3CFF - chains R and G of the 8 polymer chains in the assembly; structure by X-ray diffraction, 1.80 A resolution.

[Chain R]
Name: GFP-like photoswitchable fluorescent protein
Source organism: Anemonia sulcata
Sequence (62 residues; row label = number of the first residue in the row):
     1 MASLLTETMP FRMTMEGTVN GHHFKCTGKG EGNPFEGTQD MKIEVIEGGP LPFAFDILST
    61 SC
Not modelled in the structure: 1-4

[Chain G]
Name: GFP-like photoswitchable fluorescent protein
Source organism: Anemonia sulcata
Sequence (167 residues; numbered 65 to 231; the number before each row is that of its first residue):
    65 MSKTFIKYVS GIPDYFKQSF PEGFTWERTT TYEDGGFLTA HQDTSLDGDC LVYKVKILGN
   125 NFPADGPVMQ NKAGGWEPGC EILYEVDGVL CGQSLMALKC PGGRHLNCRL HTTYRSKKPA
   185 SALKMPEFHF EDHRIEVKEV QKGKHYEQYE AAVARYCDAA PSKLGHH
Sequence notes: engineered mutation Gly143 (Ser in 3CFF)
Modified positions: Met65 ({(4Z)-4-(4-hydroxybenzylidene)-2-[3-(methylthio)propanimidoyl]-5-oxo-4,5-dihydro-1H-imidazol-1-yl}acetic acid; NRQ); Cys114 (s,s-(2-hydroxyethyl)thiocysteine; CME); Cys221 (s,s-(2-hydroxyethyl)thiocysteine; CME)

[How chain R and chain G interact]
Contacting residue pairs - 120 pairs, chain R then chain G:
  Leu5(R) - Thr68(G)
  Leu5(R) - Lys81(G)
  Met9(R) - Phe69(G)
  Met9(R) - Leu110(G)  hydrophobic
  Met9(R) - Asp113(G)
  Met9(R) - Leu115(G)  hydrophobic
  Pro10(R) - Asp113(G)
  Pro10(R) - Cys114(G)
  Pro10(R) - Leu115(G)  hydrogen bond (backbone-backbone)
  Phe11(R) - Phe69(G)  hydrophobic
  Phe11(R) - Cys114(G)
  Phe11(R) - Leu115(G)
  Phe11(R) - Tyr117(G)  hydrophobic
  Arg12(R) - Asp111(G)  salt bridge
  Arg12(R) - Cys114(G)
  Arg12(R) - Leu115(G)  hydrogen bond (backbone-backbone)
  Arg12(R) - Val116(G)
  Arg12(R) - Tyr117(G)  hydrogen bond (backbone-backbone)
  Met13(R) - Tyr117(G)
  Met13(R) - Val119(G)  hydrophobic
  Thr14(R) - Tyr117(G)  hydrogen bond (backbone-backbone)
  Thr14(R) - Lys118(G)
  Thr14(R) - Val119(G)  hydrogen bond (backbone-backbone)
  Met15(R) - Val119(G)
  Met15(R) - Ile121(G)  hydrophobic
  Glu16(R) - Val119(G)  hydrogen bond (backbone-backbone)
  Glu16(R) - Lys120(G)
  Glu16(R) - Ile121(G)  hydrogen bond (backbone-backbone)
  Gly17(R) - Ile121(G)
  Thr18(R) - Ile121(G)  hydrogen bond (backbone-backbone)
  Thr18(R) - Leu122(G)
  Thr18(R) - Gly123(G)  hydrogen bond (backbone-backbone)
  Val19(R) - Gly123(G)
  Val19(R) - Phe126(G)  hydrophobic
  Asn20(R) - Gly123(G)  hydrogen bond (backbone-backbone)
  Asn20(R) - Asn124(G)
  Asn20(R) - Asn125(G)  hydrogen bond (side chain-backbone)
  Asn20(R) - Phe126(G)  hydrogen bond (side chain-backbone)
  Asn20(R) - Met133(G)
  His22(R) - Met133(G)
  Lys29(R) - Cys114(G)
  Gly32(R) - Phe69(G)
  Asn33(R) - Phe69(G)
  Pro34(R) - Thr68(G)
  Pro34(R) - Phe69(G)
  Pro34(R) - Ile70(G)  hydrogen bond (backbone-backbone)
  Pro34(R) - Lys81(G)  hydrogen bond (backbone-side chain)
  Phe35(R) - Lys71(G)
  Phe35(R) - Lys81(G)
  Glu36(R) - Lys71(G)
  Gly37(R) - Phe69(G)
  Gly37(R) - Ile70(G)
  Gly37(R) - Lys71(G)
  Gly37(R) - Glu214(G)
  Gly37(R) - Ala215(G)
  Gly37(R) - Ala216(G)  hydrogen bond (backbone-backbone)
  Thr38(R) - Phe69(G)
  Thr38(R) - Tyr213(G)
  Thr38(R) - Glu214(G)
  Gln39(R) - Met65(G)
  Gln39(R) - Ser66(G)  hydrogen bond
  Gln39(R) - Phe69(G)
  Gln39(R) - Tyr213(G)
  Gln39(R) - Glu214(G)  hydrogen bond (backbone-backbone)
  Asp40(R) - Gln212(G)
  Asp40(R) - Tyr213(G)
  Met41(R) - Met65(G)
  Met41(R) - Glu211(G)
  Met41(R) - Gln212(G)  hydrogen bond (backbone-backbone)
  Lys42(R) - Tyr210(G)
  Lys42(R) - Glu211(G)  salt bridge
  Ile43(R) - Lys208(G)
  Ile43(R) - His209(G)
  Ile43(R) - Tyr210(G)  hydrogen bond (backbone-backbone)
  Ile43(R) - Gln212(G)
  Glu44(R) - Lys208(G)
  Glu44(R) - His209(G)  salt bridge
  Val45(R) - Gly207(G)
  Val45(R) - Lys208(G)  hydrogen bond (backbone-backbone)
  Gly49(R) - Lys208(G)
  Pro50(R) - Lys206(G)
  Pro50(R) - Gly207(G)
  Pro50(R) - Lys208(G)
  Leu51(R) - Asn135(G)  hydrogen bond (backbone-side chain)
  Leu51(R) - Gly207(G)  hydrogen bond (backbone-backbone)
  Pro52(R) - Met133(G)
  Phe53(R) - Val132(G)
  Phe53(R) - Met133(G)  hydrophobic
  Phe53(R) - Asn135(G)  hydrogen bond (backbone-side chain)
  Ala54(R) - Val132(G)  hydrogen bond (backbone-backbone)
  Ala54(R) - Asn135(G)
  Ala54(R) - Ala137(G)  hydrophobic
  Phe55(R) - Tyr210(G)
  Phe55(R) - Gln212(G)
  Asp56(R) - Ala137(G)
  Asp56(R) - Gly138(G)
  Asp56(R) - Gly139(G)  hydrogen bond (side chain-backbone)
  Asp56(R) - Trp140(G)  hydrogen bond (backbone-side chain)
  Asp56(R) - Leu162(G)
  Ile57(R) - Tyr96(G)
  Ile57(R) - Leu102(G)
  Ile57(R) - Val132(G)  hydrophobic
  Ser59(R) - Met65(G)
  Ser59(R) - Trp140(G)
  Ser59(R) - Ile199(G)
  Ser59(R) - Val201(G)
  Ser59(R) - Gln212(G)  hydrogen bond (backbone-side chain)
  Thr60(R) - Met65(G)
  Thr60(R) - Trp90(G)
  Thr60(R) - Arg92(G)  hydrogen bond (backbone-side chain)
  Thr60(R) - Met160(G)
  Thr60(R) - Ile199(G)
  Ser61(R) - Met65(G)
  Ser61(R) - Trp90(G)
  Ser61(R) - Ala104(G)
  Ser61(R) - Val119(G)
  Ser61(R) - Ile121(G)
  Cys62(R) - Met65(G)
  Cys62(R) - Tyr117(G)
  Cys62(R) - Gln212(G)
Interface residues without a listed pair, chain R (44 interface residues in all): Phe24, Leu58
Interface residues without a listed pair, chain G (53 interface residues in all): Phe84, Pro131, Leu174

[In short]
The interface between chain R and chain G involves 44 residues on one side and 53 on the other; the contacts
include 28 hydrogen bonds and 3 salt bridges. Polar contacts include Arg12(R)-Asp111(G), Lys42(R)-Glu211(G)
and Glu44(R)-His209(G).
Here chain R is GFP-like photoswitchable fluorescent protein and chain G is GFP-like photoswitchable
fluorescent protein, both from Anemonia sulcata. Entry 3CFF (Photoswitchable red fluorescent protein psRFP,
on-state) was determined by X-ray diffraction.
